Entry 6CZL (X-ray diffraction, 2.92 A resolution); this record covers chains C and F of the 6 polymer chains in the assembly.

Chain C (and F):
Molecule: ATP phosphoribosyltransferase catalytic subunit
Organism: Medicago truncatula
Notes: chain F of this document is another copy of the same molecule, construct and numbering; everything in this record applies to it too
UniProtKB: G7JFL4 (G7JFL4_MEDTR); numbering as in UniProt (aligned over 25-373)
Sequence (352 residues; row label = number of the first residue in the row):
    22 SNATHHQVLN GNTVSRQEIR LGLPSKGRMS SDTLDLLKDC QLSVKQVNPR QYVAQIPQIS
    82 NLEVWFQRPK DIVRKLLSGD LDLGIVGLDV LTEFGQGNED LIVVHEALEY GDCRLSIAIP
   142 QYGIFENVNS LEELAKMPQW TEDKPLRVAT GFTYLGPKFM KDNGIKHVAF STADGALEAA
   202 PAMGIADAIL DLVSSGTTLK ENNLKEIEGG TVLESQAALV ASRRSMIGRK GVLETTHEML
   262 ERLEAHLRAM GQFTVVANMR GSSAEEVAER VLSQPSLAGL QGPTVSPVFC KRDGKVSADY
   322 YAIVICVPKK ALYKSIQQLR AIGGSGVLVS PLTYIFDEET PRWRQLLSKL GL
Disordered / not traced: 22-35, 314-317
Construct notes: expression tag (22-24)

Interface between chain C and chain F:
Residue-residue contacts - 47 pairs, chain C then chain F:
  Arg-41(C) / Met-204(F)  hydrogen bond (side chain-backbone)
  Arg-71(C) / Glu-222(F)  salt bridge
  Arg-71(C) / Asn-223(F)  hydrogen bond (backbone-side chain)
  Gln-72(C) / Glu-222(F)
  Gln-72(C) / Asn-223(F)
  Gln-72(C) / Asn-224(F)
  Tyr-73(C) / Ala-197(F)  hydrophobic
  Tyr-73(C) / Glu-199(F)  hydrogen bond
  Tyr-73(C) / Ala-200(F)  hydrophobic
  Tyr-73(C) / Asn-223(F)
  Trp-86(C) / Ala-200(F)
  Trp-86(C) / Ala-203(F)
  Trp-86(C) / Met-204(F)
  Gln-88(C) / Ala-197(F)
  Gln-88(C) / Met-204(F)
  Arg-89(C) / Asp-195(F)
  Arg-89(C) / Gly-196(F)
  Lys-91(C) / Asp-195(F)  salt bridge
  Asp-92(C) / Ala-194(F)
  Asp-92(C) / Asp-195(F)  hydrogen bond (side chain-backbone)
  Arg-95(C) / Asp-195(F)
  Lys-96(C) / Met-204(F)
  Lys-96(C) / Ile-206(F)
  Asp-101(C) / Ile-206(F)
  Thr-193(C) / Arg-95(F)
  Ala-194(C) / Asp-92(F)
  Asp-195(C) / Arg-89(F)
  Asp-195(C) / Lys-91(F)  salt bridge
  Asp-195(C) / Asp-92(F)  hydrogen bond (backbone-side chain)
  Gly-196(C) / Arg-89(F)
  Gly-196(C) / Asp-92(F)
  Ala-197(C) / Lys-47(F)
  Ala-197(C) / Tyr-73(F)  hydrophobic
  Glu-199(C) / Tyr-73(F)  hydrogen bond
  Ala-200(C) / Tyr-73(F)  hydrophobic
  Ala-200(C) / Trp-86(F)
  Ala-203(C) / Trp-86(F)
  Met-204(C) / Arg-41(F)
  Met-204(C) / Trp-86(F)
  Met-204(C) / Lys-96(F)
  Met-204(C) / Leu-102(F)  hydrophobic
  Ile-206(C) / Asp-101(F)
  Glu-222(C) / Arg-71(F)
  Glu-222(C) / Gln-72(F)  hydrogen bond (backbone-side chain)
  Asn-223(C) / Arg-71(F)  hydrogen bond (side chain-backbone)
  Asn-223(C) / Gln-72(F)
  Asn-223(C) / Tyr-73(F)
Also at the interface, not in a pair above, chain C (27 interface residues in all): Val-74, Phe-87, Asn-224
Also at the interface, not in a pair above, chain F (28 interface residues in all): Phe-87, Gln-88, Thr-193

Overview:
The interface between chain C and chain F involves 27 residues on one side and 28 on the other, with 8
hydrogen bonds and 3 salt bridges. Polar contacts include Arg-71(C)/Glu-222(F), Lys-91(C)/Asp-195(F) and
Arg-41(C)/Met-204(F).
Chain C and chain F are both ATP phosphoribosyltransferase catalytic subunit (Medicago truncatula); the
structure, Crystal structure of Medicago truncatula ATP-phosphoribosyltransferase in relaxed form, was
determined by X-ray diffraction.
